Entry 6YQV (X-ray diffraction, 1.45 A resolution); this record covers chains H and I of the 3 polymer chains in the assembly.

# Chain H
Protein: Prothrombin
From: Homo sapiens
Notes: EC 3.4.21.5
UniProt: P00734 (THRB_HUMAN); the construct lacks a stretch of the UniProt sequence and is renumbered around it, so the offset changes along the chain: 16-36 = UniProt 364-384; 37-60 = UniProt 386-409; 61-77 = UniProt 419-435; 78-97 = UniProt 437-456; 7 more segments
Sequence (259 residues; numbered 16 to 247 plus 30 insertion-coded residues; 3 numbers in that range are skipped by the numbering (no residue carries them; nothing is unmodelled there); the number before each row is that of its first residue; a row labelled like 60A-60I holds insertion residues (60A, then the next letters in order)):
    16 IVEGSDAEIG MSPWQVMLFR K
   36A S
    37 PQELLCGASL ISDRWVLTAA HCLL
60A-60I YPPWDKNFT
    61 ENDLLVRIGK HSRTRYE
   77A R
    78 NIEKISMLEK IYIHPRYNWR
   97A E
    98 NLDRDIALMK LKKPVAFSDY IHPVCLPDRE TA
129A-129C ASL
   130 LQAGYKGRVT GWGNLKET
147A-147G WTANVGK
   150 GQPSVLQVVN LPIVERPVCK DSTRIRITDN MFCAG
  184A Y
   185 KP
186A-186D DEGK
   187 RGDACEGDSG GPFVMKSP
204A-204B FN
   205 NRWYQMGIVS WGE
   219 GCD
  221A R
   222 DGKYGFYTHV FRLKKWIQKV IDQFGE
Unresolved in the structure: 147A-147G, 246-247
Disulfide bonds: Cys42-Cys58, Cys168-Cys182, Cys191-Cys220
Glycans and other covalent adducts: N-acetylglucosamine (NAG) linked to Asn60G
Bound ions: Na+ site 1: Lys169, Thr172, Phe204A; Na+ site 2: Arg221A, Lys224
Residues lining bound ligands: 5-chloranylthiophene-2-sulfonamide (8K2): Asp189, Ala190, Cys191, Glu192, Ser195, Val213, Ser214, Trp215, Gly216, Gly219, Cys220, Gly226, Phe227, Tyr228
Swiss-Prot annotation at these positions:
  - region: Ala183 to Val200 (High affinity receptor-binding region which is also known as the TP508 peptide)
  - active site (Charge relay system): His57, Asp102, Ser195
  - glycosylation: Asn60G (N-linked (GlcNAc...) (complex) asparagine)

# Chain I
Protein: Hirudin variant-2
UniProt: P09945 (HIRV2_HIRME); residues 517-528 here correspond to UniProt positions 61-72 (UniProt number = residue number - 456)
Sequence (12 residues; numbered 517 to 528; the number before each row is that of its first residue):
   517 GDFEEIPEEY LQ
Unresolved in the structure: 517
Modified positions: Tyr526 (O-sulfo-L-tyrosine; TYS)
Swiss-Prot annotation at these positions:
  - region: Asp518 to Gln528 (Interaction with fibrinogen-binding exosite of thrombin)
  - modified residue: Tyr526 (Sulfotyrosine)

# Chain H / chain I interface
Pairs across the interface (19):
  Phe34(H) - Phe519(I)  hydrophobic
  Gln38(H) - Glu521(I)
  Gln38(H) - Ile522(I)
  Leu40(H) - Phe519(I)
  Leu65(H) - Ile522(I)  hydrophobic
  Leu65(H) - Tyr526(I)
  Arg67(H) - Ile522(I)
  Arg73(H) - Phe519(I)
  Thr74(H) - Asp518(I)
  Thr74(H) - Phe519(I)
  Thr74(H) - Glu520(I)  hydrogen bond (backbone-backbone)
  Arg75(H) - Glu520(I)
  Tyr76(H) - Glu520(I)  hydrogen bond (backbone-side chain)
  Tyr76(H) - Glu521(I)
  Tyr76(H) - Pro523(I)
  Tyr76(H) - Tyr526(I)
  Glu80(H) - Tyr526(I)
  Lys81(H) - Tyr526(I)
  Ile82(H) - Tyr526(I)
Interface residues without a listed pair, chain H (15 interface residues in all): Met32, Lys36, Glu39

# Summary
The interface between chain H and chain I involves 15 residues on one side and 7 on the other, with 2 hydrogen
bonds. Among the polar pairs are Tyr76(H)-Glu520(I) and Thr74(H)-Glu520(I). Ligands of chain H:
5-chloranylthiophene-2-sulfonamide. Covalently linked N-acetylglucosamine: at Asn60G(H).
Here chain H is Prothrombin (Homo sapiens) and chain I is Hirudin variant-2. Entry 6YQV (Thrombin in complex
with 5-chlorothiophene-2-sulfonamide (j94)) was determined by X-ray diffraction.
